PDB entry 2PP0 | X-ray diffraction, 2.20 A resolution | chains B and C

Chain B (and C):
Name: L-talarate/Galactarate Dehydratase
Source organism: Salmonella typhimurium
Notes: chain C of this document is another copy of the same molecule, construct and numbering; everything in this record applies to it too
UniProt: Q8ZL58 (Q8ZL58_SALTY); residues 1-398 here = UniProt positions 1-398
Sequence (398 residues; each row starts with the number of its first residue):
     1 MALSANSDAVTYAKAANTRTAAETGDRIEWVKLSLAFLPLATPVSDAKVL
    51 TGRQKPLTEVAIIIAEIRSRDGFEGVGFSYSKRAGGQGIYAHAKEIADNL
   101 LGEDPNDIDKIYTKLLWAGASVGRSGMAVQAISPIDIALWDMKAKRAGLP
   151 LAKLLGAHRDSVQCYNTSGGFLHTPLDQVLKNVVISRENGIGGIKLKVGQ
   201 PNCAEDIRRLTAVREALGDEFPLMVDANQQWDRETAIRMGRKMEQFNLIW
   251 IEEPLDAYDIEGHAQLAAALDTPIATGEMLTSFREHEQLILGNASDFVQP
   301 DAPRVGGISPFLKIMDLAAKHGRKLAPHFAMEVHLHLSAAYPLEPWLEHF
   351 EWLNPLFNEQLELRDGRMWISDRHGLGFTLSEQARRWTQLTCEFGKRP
Unresolved in the structure: 1-3
Swiss-Prot annotation at these positions:
  - active site: K197 (Proton acceptor), H328 (Proton donor/acceptor)
  - binding site (substrate): D46 to K48, K82, R83, K195, N228, E348
  - binding site (Mg(2+)): D226, E252, E278
  - site: D301 (Increases basicity of active site His)
  - mutagenesis: K197 (K197A: Loss of dehydration activity on both L-talarate and galactarate and loss of epimerization activity), H328 (H328N/A: Loss of dehydration activity on both L-talarate and galactarate and loss of epimerization activity)

Chain B / chain C interface:
Contacting residue pairs (121):
  S4(B) with P39(C); L40(C); A41(C), hydrogen bond (side chain-backbone)
  A5(B) with L38(C), hydrophobic; P39(C), hydrogen bond (backbone-backbone); E351(C); W352(C)
  N6(B) with L40(C); A41(C), hydrogen bond (side chain-backbone); T42(C), hydrogen bond (side chain-backbone); V44(C); W352(C)
  S7(B) with T42(C)
  D8(B) with T42(C), hydrogen bond; Q178(C)
  A9(B) with Q178(C); N182(C)
  V10(B) with N166(C); S168(C); N182(C); I185(C); S186(C); E351(C)
  T11(B) with E351(C), hydrogen bond (backbone-side chain)
  Y12(B) with N166(C), hydrogen bond; S186(C), hydrogen bond; N189(C); I191(C); H349(C); L363(C), hydrophobic
  A13(B) with N354(C); Q360(C)
  A15(B) with Q360(C)
  N17(B) with D372(C); R373(C)
  R19(B) with S371(C); D372(C), salt bridge
  T20(B) with I370(C); D372(C)
  A21(B) with I370(C), hydrogen bond (backbone-backbone); S371(C); D372(C)
  A22(B) with D160(C)
  T24(B) with D372(C)
  L38(B) with A5(C), hydrophobic
  P39(B) with S4(C); A5(C), hydrogen bond (backbone-backbone)
  L40(B) with N6(C)
  A41(B) with S4(C), hydrogen bond (backbone-side chain); N6(C), hydrogen bond (backbone-side chain)
  T42(B) with N6(C), hydrogen bond (backbone-side chain); S7(C); D8(C), hydrogen bond
  V44(B) with N6(C)
  D104(B) with K153(C), salt bridge
  N106(B) with L149(C); K153(C); G156(C)
  D107(B) with K153(C), salt bridge; G156(C); A157(C), hydrogen bond (side chain-backbone)
  D109(B) with H158(C)
  K110(B) with A157(C); H158(C)
  K143(B) with K153(C), hydrogen bond (side chain-backbone); L154(C), hydrogen bond (side chain-backbone)
  R146(B) with R146(C); A147(C); L149(C)
  A147(B) with R146(C); A147(C), hydrophobic
  L149(B) with N106(C); R146(C)
  K153(B) with D104(C), salt bridge; N106(C); D107(C), salt bridge; K143(C), hydrogen bond (backbone-side chain)
  L154(B) with K143(C), hydrogen bond (backbone-side chain)
  G156(B) with N106(C); D107(C)
  A157(B) with D107(C), hydrogen bond (backbone-side chain); K110(C)
  H158(B) with D109(C); K110(C)
  D160(B) with A22(C)
  N166(B) with V10(C); Y12(C), hydrogen bond
  Q178(B) with D8(C); A9(C)
  N182(B) with A9(C); V10(C), hydrogen bond (side chain-backbone)
  I185(B) with V10(C)
  S186(B) with V10(C); Y12(C), hydrogen bond
  N189(B) with Y12(C)
  I191(B) with Y12(C)
  K320(B) with E287(C); K320(C)
  H349(B) with Y12(C)
  E351(B) with A5(C); V10(C); T11(C), hydrogen bond (side chain-backbone)
  W352(B) with A5(C); N6(C)
  N354(B) with A13(C)
  Q360(B) with A13(C); A15(C)
  E362(B) with T18(C)
  L363(B) with Y12(C), hydrophobic
  W369(B) with T20(C)
  I370(B) with T20(C); A21(C), hydrogen bond (backbone-backbone)
  S371(B) with R19(C); T20(C); A21(C)
  D372(B) with N17(C), hydrogen bond; R19(C), hydrogen bond (backbone-backbone); T20(C); A21(C); T24(C)
  R373(B) with N17(C), hydrogen bond
Other interface residues (no listed pair), chain B (71 interface residues in all): K14, T18, T113, P150, L155, S168, F283, E287, D316, L317, P355, L361, W387
Other interface residues (no listed pair), chain C (72 interface residues in all): K14, T113, P150, L155, G169, T174, D316, L317, P355, L361, E362, R364, W369

Overview:
The interface between chain B and chain C involves 71 residues on one side and 72 on the other; the contacts
include 28 hydrogen bonds and 5 salt bridges. Among the polar pairs are R19(B)-D372(C), D104(B)-K153(C) and
D107(B)-K153(C).
Both chains are L-talarate/Galactarate Dehydratase (Salmonella typhimurium). Entry 2PP0 (Crystal structure of
L-talarate/galactarate dehydratase from Salmonella typhimurium LT2) was determined by X-ray diffraction (same
publication as 2PP1 and 2PP3).
